Entry 1WM0 (X-ray diffraction, 2.90 A resolution); this record covers chains X and Y.

# Chain X
Name: Peroxisome proliferator activated receptor gamma
From: Homo sapiens
Reference sequence: Q96J12 (PPAT_HUMAN); residues 204-477 here correspond to UniProt positions 232-505 (UniProt number = residue number + 28)
Amino-acid sequence (292 residues; numbered 186 to 477; the number before each row is that of its first residue):
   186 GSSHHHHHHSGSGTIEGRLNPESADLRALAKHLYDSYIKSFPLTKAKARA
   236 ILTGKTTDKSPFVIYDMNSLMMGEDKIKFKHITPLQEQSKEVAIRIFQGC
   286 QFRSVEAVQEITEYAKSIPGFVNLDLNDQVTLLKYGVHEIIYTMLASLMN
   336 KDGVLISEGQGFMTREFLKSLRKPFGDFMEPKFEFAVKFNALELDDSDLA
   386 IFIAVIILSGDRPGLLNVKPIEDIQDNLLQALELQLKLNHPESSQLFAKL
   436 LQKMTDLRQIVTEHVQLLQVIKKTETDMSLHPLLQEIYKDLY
Unresolved in the structure: 186-199, 268-273
Construct notes: expression tag (186-203)
Ligand contacts: PLB (2-[(2,4-dichlorobenzoyl)amino]-5-(pyrimidin-2-yloxy)benzoic acid): Ile249, Leu255, Glu259, Phe264, His266, Ile267, Arg280, Ile281, Gly284, Cys285, Arg288, Ser289, Ala292, Ile326, Met329, Leu330, Leu333, Leu340, Ile341, Ser342, Met348, Met364

# Chain Y
Name: 14-mer from Nuclear receptor coactivator 2
Reference sequence: Q61026 (NCOA2_MOUSE); residues 601-614 here correspond to UniProt positions 684-697 (UniProt number = residue number + 83)
Amino-acid sequence (14 residues; row label = number of the first residue in the row):
   601 KEKHKILHRLLQDS
Unresolved in the structure: 601-602, 613-614
UniProt features mapped onto this chain:
  - motif: Leu607 to Leu611 (LXXLL motif 2)

# How chain X and chain Y interact
Pairs across the interface (18; chain X residue first):
  Thr297(X) with Leu611(Y)
  Lys301(X) with Leu610(Y); Gln612(Y), hydrogen bond (side chain-backbone)
  Leu311(X) with His608(Y)
  Gln314(X) with Leu611(Y)
  Val315(X) with His604(Y); Leu607(Y); His608(Y); Leu611(Y), hydrophobic
  Leu318(X) with Leu611(Y), hydrophobic
  Lys319(X) with His604(Y), hydrogen bond; Leu607(Y)
  Pro467(X) with Ile606(Y)
  Leu468(X) with Ile606(Y)
  Glu471(X) with His604(Y); Lys605(Y); Ile606(Y), hydrogen bond (side chain-backbone); Leu607(Y), hydrogen bond (side chain-backbone)
Other interface residues (no listed pair), chain X (15 interface residues in all): Val293, Gln294, Phe306, Ile472, Lys474

# In short
15 residues of chain X and 8 residues of chain Y are in contact, with 4 hydrogen bonds. Among the polar pairs
are Lys301(X)-Gln612(Y), Lys319(X)-His604(Y) and Glu471(X)-Ile606(Y). Ligands of chain X: compound PLB.
Chain X is Peroxisome proliferator activated receptor gamma (Homo sapiens) and chain Y is a 14-mer from
Nuclear receptor coactivator 2; the structure, PPARgamma in complex with a 2-BABA compound, was determined by
X-ray diffraction.
